Entry 6H2D (X-ray diffraction, 2.62 A resolution); this record covers chains Q and S of the 4 polymer chains in the assembly.

# Chain Q (and S)
Name: AhlC
Organism: Aeromonas hydrophila
Notes: chain S of this document is another copy of the same molecule, construct and numbering; everything in this record applies to it too
UniProtKB: A0A1N6TH80 (A0A1N6TH80_9GAMM); residue numbers follow UniProt; this construct covers 1-266
Chain sequence (274 residues; each row starts with the number of its first residue):
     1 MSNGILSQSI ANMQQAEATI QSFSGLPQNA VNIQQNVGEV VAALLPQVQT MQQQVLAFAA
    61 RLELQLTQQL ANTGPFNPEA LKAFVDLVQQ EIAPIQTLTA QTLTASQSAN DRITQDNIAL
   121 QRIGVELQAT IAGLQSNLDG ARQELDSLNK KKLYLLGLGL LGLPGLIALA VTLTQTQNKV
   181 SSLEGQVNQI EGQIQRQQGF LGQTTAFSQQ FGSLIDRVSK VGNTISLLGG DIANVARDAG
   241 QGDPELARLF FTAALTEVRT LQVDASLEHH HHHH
Disordered / not traced: 1-4, 62-86, 147-170, 235-249, 266-274 (chain S: 1-4, 70-88, 158-164, 234-244, 266-274)
Construct notes: expression tag (267-274)

# Chain Q / chain S interface
Pairs across the interface (20):
  Asp-111(Q) with Ser-136(S)
  Gln-121(Q) with Gln-128(S)
  Arg-122(Q) with Val-125(S); Glu-126(S), salt bridge
  Val-125(Q) with Gln-121(S); Arg-122(S); Val-125(S), hydrophobic
  Glu-126(Q) with Arg-122(S), salt bridge
  Gln-128(Q) with Gln-121(S)
  Ala-132(Q) with Thr-114(S)
  Gln-143(Q) with Gln-107(S), hydrogen bond; Ser-219(S); Asn-223(S), hydrogen bond (backbone-side chain)
  Asp-146(Q) with Asn-223(S), hydrogen bond
  Asn-223(Q) with Asp-146(S), hydrogen bond
  Ser-226(Q) with Lys-150(S)
  Leu-227(Q) with Leu-153(S)
  Asp-231(Q) with Leu-153(S)
  Asn-234(Q) with Leu-153(S), hydrogen bond (side chain-backbone)
  Phe-250(Q) with Leu-156(S)
Also at the interface, not in a pair above, chain Q (19 interface residues in all): Thr-114, Ile-118, Ala-129, Gly-230
Also at the interface, not in a pair above, chain S (21 interface residues in all): Leu-103, Gln-115, Ile-118, Ala-129, Ala-132, Ile-215, Lys-220

# In short
19 residues of chain Q face 21 of chain S across their interface; the contacts include 5 hydrogen bonds and 2
salt bridges. Polar contacts include Arg-122(Q)/Glu-126(S), Gln-143(Q)/Gln-107(S) and Gln-143(Q)/Asn-223(S).
Both chains are AhlC (Aeromonas hydrophila). Entry 6H2D (Structure of the soluble AhlC of the tripartite
alpha-pore forming toxin, AHL, from Aeromonas hydrophila) was determined by X-ray diffraction together with
6H2E, 6H2F, 6R1J, 6GRJ and 6GRK from the same study.
